PDB entry 6KC7 | X-ray diffraction, 3.30 A resolution | chains A and C of the 4 polymer chains in the assembly

[Chain A]
Molecule: CRISPR-associated endonuclease Cas9
Source organism: Neisseria meningitidis 8013
Notes: EC 3.1.-.-
UniProt: C9X1G5 (CAS9_NEIM8); residue numbers follow UniProt; this construct covers 1-1082
Sequence (1083 residues; numbered 0 to 1082; the number before each row is that of its first residue; numbering starts at 0):
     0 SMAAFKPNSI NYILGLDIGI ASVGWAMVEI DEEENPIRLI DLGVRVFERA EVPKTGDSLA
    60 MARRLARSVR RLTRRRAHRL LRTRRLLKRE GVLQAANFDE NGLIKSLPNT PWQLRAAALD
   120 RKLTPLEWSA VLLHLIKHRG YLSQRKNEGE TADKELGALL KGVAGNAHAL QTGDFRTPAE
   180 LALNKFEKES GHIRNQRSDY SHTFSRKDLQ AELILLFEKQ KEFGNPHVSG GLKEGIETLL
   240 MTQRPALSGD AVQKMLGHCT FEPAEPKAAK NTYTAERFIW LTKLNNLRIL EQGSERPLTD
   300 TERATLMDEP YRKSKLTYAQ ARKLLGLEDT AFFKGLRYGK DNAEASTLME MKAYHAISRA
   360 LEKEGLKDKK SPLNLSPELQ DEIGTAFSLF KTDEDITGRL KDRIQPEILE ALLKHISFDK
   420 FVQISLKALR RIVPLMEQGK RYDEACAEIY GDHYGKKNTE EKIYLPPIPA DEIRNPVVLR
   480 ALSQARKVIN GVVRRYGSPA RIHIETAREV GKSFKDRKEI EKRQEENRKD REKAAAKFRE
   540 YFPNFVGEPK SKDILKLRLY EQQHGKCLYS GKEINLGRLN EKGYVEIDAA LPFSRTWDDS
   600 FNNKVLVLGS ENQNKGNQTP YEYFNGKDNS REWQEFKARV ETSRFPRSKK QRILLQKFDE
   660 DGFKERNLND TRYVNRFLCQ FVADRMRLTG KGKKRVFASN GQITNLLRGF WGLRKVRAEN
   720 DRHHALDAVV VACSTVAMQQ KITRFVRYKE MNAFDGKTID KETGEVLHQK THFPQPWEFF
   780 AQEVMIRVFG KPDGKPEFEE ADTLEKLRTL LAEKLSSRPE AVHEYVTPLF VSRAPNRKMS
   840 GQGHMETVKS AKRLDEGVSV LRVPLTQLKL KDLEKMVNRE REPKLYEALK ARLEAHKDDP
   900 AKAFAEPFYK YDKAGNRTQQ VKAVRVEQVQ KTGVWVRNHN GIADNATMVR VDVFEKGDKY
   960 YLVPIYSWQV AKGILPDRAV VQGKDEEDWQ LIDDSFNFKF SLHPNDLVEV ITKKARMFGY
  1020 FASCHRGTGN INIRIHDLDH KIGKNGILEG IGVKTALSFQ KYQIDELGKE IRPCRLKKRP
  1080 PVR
Disordered / not traced: 0-7, 144-153, 247-264, 315, 325-343, 359-369, 404-414, 424-459, 760-765
Construct notes: expression tag (0); engineered mutation Ala588 (His in C9X1G5)
UniProt features mapped onto this chain:
  - active site: Asp16 (For RuvC-like nuclease domain)
  - binding site (Mg(2+)): Asp16, Glu504, Glu508, His723
  - mutagenesis: Asp16 (D16A: Does not restore CRISPR interference during plasmid transformation to deletion mutant)
What the authors report for this chain:
  - mutagenesis - K909A, H1024A: abolished catalytic activity
  - mutagenesis - R880A, Q981A, T1027A, N1029A: decreased catalytic activity
  - mutagenesis - H588A: unchanged catalytic activity
  - mutagenesis - S593Q/W596R, S593Q/W596K: increased catalytic activity
  - mutagenesis - K909A: decreased expression

[Chain C]
Molecule: 19-nt DNA strand
Sequence (19 nucleotides; row label = number of the first residue in the row):
     1 TAAAATCATA TGTAAAGTT

[How chain A and chain C interact]
Residue-residue contacts (33; chain A residue first):
  Tyr140(A) with DA16(C), phosphate contact
  Gly156(A) with DA16(C), phosphate contact
  Ala157(A) with DA16(C), hydrogen bond to the phosphate
  Leu158(A) with DA15(C), phosphate contact; DA16(C), hydrogen bond to the phosphate
  Leu159(A) with DA16(C), hydrogen bond to the phosphate; DG17(C), phosphate contact
  Tyr199(A) with DA14(C), hydrogen bond to the base
  Ala245(A) with DT18(C), sugar contact
  Leu246(A) with DT19(C), sugar contact
  Lys390(A) with DT19(C), phosphate contact
  Met844(A) with DT11(C), phosphate contact; DG12(C), phosphate contact
  Glu845(A) with DG12(C), hydrogen bond to the phosphate
  Thr846(A) with DG12(C), hydrogen bond to the phosphate
  Gln981(A) with DA3(C), base contact; DA4(C), hydrogen bond to the base; DA5(C), base contact
  His1024(A) with DT6(C), base contact
  Thr1027(A) with DA5(C), base contact; DT6(C), base contact
  Asn1029(A) with DA4(C), phosphate contact; DA5(C), base contact
  Glu1048(A) with DT6(C), phosphate contact
  Gly1049(A) with DA5(C), phosphate contact; DT6(C), base contact
  Ile1050(A) with DA5(C), phosphate contact
  Gly1051(A) with DA4(C), phosphate contact; DA5(C), hydrogen bond to the phosphate
  Val1052(A) with DA4(C), hydrogen bond to the phosphate
  Lys1053(A) with DA4(C), hydrogen bond to the phosphate
  Thr1054(A) with DA3(C), phosphate contact; DA4(C), hydrogen bond to the phosphate
Interface residues without a listed pair, chain A (29 interface residues in all): Gln143, Lys160, Asp418, Lys419, Val980, Ala1055
Interface residues without a listed pair, chain C (13 interface residues in all): DC7

[In short]
29 residues of chain A and 13 residues of chain C are in contact; the contacts include 11 hydrogen bonds.
Polar contacts include Tyr199(A)-DA14(C), Gln981(A)-DA4(C) and Ala157(A)-DA16(C). From the paper: R880A, Q981A
and T1027A of chain A, among others, reduce catalytic activity; K909A and H1024A of chain A abolish catalytic
activity; 9 substitutions were tested in all.
Here chain A is CRISPR-associated endonuclease Cas9 (Neisseria meningitidis 8013) and chain C is a 19-nt DNA
strand. Entry 6KC7 (Crystal structure of Nme1Cas9 in complex with sgRNA and target DNA (ATATGATT PAM) in
seed-base paring ...) was determined by X-ray diffraction, deposited together with 6JDQ, 6JDV, 6JE3, 6JE4,
6JE9, 6JFU and 6KC8.
